1X9W - chains C and A of the 4 polymer chains in the assembly; structure by X-ray diffraction, 2.30 A resolution.

# Chain C
Molecule: 22-nt DNA strand
Sequence (22 nucleotides; each row starts with the number of its first residue):
     1 GGAGAGTGATTGGTAGTGTGAX
Unresolved in the structure: 1-11
Modified positions: 2DT (3'-deoxythymidine-5'-monophosphate) at position 22

# Chain A
Protein: DNA polymerase
Organism: Enterobacteria phage T7
Notes: EC 2.7.7.7; engineered mutation(s): deletion of 118-123
Reference sequence: P00581 (DPOL_BPT7); residue numbers follow UniProt; this construct covers 1-117, 124-704
Amino-acid sequence (698 residues; each row starts with the number of its first residue; note: 6 numbers in that range are skipped by the numbering (no residue carries them; nothing is unmodelled there)):
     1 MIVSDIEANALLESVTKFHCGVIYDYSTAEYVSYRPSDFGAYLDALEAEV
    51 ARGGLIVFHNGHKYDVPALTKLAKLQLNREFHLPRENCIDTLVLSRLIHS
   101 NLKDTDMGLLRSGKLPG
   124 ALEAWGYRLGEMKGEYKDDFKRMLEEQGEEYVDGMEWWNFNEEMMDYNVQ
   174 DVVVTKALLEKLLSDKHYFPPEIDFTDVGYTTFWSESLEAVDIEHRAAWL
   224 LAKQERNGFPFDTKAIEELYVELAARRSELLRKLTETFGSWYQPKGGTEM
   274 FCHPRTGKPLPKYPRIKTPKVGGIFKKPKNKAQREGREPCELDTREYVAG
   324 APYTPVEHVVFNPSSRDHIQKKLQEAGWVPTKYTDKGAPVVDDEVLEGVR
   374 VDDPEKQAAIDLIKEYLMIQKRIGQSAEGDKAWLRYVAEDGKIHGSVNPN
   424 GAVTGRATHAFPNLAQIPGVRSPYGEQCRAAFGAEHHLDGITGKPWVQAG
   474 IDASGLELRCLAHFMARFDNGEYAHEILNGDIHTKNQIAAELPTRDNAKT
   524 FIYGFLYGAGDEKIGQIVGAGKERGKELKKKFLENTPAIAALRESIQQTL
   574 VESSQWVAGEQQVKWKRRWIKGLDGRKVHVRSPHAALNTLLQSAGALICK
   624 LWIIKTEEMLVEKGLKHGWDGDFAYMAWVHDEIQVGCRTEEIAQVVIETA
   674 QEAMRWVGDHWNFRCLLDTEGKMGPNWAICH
Unresolved in the structure: 299-312, 576-586
Curated features (UniProtKB/Swiss-Prot):
  - binding site (Mg(2+)): Asp5, Glu7, Asp174, Asp475, Ala476, Asp654
  - binding site (substrate): His506, Arg518, Lys522, Tyr526
Metal / ion sites: Mg2+ near Asp5 (its only coordinating residue here)
What the authors report for this chain:
  - conformationally variable residues (helix shift): Tyr530

# Interface between chain C and chain A
Residue-residue contacts (24):
  DG13(C) with Arg111(A), salt bridge to the phosphate
  DT17(C) with Thr357(A), hydrogen bond to the phosphate; Lys359(A), phosphate contact
  DG18(C) with Arg339(A), phosphate contact; Val363(A), phosphate contact; Val364(A), hydrogen bond to the phosphate; Asp365(A), phosphate contact
  DT19(C) with Asp365(A), phosphate contact; Asp366(A), hydrogen bond to the phosphate; Lys394(A), hydrogen bond to the base
  DG20(C) with Lys394(A), hydrogen bond to the sugar; Arg395(A), salt bridge to the phosphate; Gln439(A), hydrogen bond to the base; Pro441(A), phosphate contact
  DA21(C) with Ala438(A), sugar contact; Gln439(A), sugar contact; Ile440(A), sugar contact; Pro441(A), phosphate contact; Gly442(A), hydrogen bond to the phosphate
  2DT_22(C) with Arg429(A), base contact; Arg452(A), salt bridge to the phosphate; Tyr530(A), sugar contact; His653(A), sugar contact; Asp654(A), sugar contact
Other interface residues (no listed pair), chain C (9 interface residues in all): DT14, DG16
Other interface residues (no listed pair), chain A (30 interface residues in all): Gly113, Lys114, Asp358, Ala361, Pro362, Gln398, Asn436, Ser445, Val652, Glu655

# Overview
The interface between chain C and chain A involves 9 residues on one side and 30 on the other; the contacts
include 7 hydrogen bonds and 3 salt bridges. Among the polar pairs are DT19(C)-Lys394(A), DG20(C)-Gln439(A)
and DG20(C)-Lys394(A). From UniProt: 6 Mg2+-binding residues and 4 substrate-binding residues on chain A. The
paper reports conformational variability at Tyr530(A).
Here chain C is a 22-nt DNA strand and chain A is DNA polymerase (Enterobacteria phage T7). Entry 1X9W (T7 DNA
polymerase in complex with a primer/template DNA containing a disordered N-2 aminofluorene on the ...) was
determined by X-ray diffraction (same publication as 1X9M and 1X9S).
